9G2C - chains B and C of the 16 polymer chains in the assembly; structure by electron microscopy, 3.50 A resolution.

[Chain B]
Name: DNA-directed RNA polymerase I subunit RPA135
Source organism: Saccharomyces cerevisiae
Notes: EC 2.7.7.6
UniProt: P22138 (RPA2_YEAST); residues 1-1203 here = UniProt positions 1-1203
Sequence (1203 residues; numbered 1 to 1203; the number before each row is that of its first residue):
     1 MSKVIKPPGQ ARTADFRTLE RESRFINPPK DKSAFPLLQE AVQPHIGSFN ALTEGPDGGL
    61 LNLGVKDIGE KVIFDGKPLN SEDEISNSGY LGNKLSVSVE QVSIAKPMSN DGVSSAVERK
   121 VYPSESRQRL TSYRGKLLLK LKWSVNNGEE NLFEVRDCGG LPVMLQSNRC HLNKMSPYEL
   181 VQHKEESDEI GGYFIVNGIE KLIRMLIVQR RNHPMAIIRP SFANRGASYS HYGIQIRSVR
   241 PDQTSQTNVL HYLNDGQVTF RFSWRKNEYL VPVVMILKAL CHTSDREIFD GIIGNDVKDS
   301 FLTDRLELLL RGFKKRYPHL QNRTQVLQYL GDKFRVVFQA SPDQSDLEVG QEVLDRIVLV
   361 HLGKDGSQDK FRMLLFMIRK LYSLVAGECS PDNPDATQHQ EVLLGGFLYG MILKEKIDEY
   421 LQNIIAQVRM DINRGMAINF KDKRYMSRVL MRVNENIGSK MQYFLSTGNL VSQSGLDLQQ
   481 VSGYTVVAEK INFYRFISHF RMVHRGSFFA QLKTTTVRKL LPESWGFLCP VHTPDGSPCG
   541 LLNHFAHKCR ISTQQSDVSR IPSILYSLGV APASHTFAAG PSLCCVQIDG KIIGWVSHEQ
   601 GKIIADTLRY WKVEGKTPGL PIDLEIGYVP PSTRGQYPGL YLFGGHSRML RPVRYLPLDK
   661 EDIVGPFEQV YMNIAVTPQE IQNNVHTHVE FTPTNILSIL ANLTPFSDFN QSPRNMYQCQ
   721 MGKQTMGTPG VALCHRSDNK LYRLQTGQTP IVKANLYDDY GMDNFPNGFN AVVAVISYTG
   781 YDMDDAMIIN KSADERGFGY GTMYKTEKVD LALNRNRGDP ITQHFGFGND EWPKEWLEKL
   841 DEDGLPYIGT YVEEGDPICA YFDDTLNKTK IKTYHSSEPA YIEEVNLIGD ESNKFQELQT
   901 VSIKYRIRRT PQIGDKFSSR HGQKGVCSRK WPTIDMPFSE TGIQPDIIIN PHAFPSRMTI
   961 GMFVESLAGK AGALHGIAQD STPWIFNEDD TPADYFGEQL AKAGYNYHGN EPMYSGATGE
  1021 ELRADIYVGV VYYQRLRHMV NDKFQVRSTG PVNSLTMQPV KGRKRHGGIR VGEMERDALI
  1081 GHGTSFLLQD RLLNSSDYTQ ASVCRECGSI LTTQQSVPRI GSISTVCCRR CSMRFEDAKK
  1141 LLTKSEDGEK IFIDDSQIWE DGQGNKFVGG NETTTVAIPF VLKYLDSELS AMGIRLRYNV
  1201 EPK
Unresolved in the structure: 1-10, 79-88, 110-116, 1040-1042, 1053-1055, 1095-1102, 1110-1112, 1132-1154, 1159-1167
Metal / ion sites: Zn2+: Cys1104, Cys1107, Cys1128, Cys1131
Swiss-Prot annotation at these positions:
  - zinc finger: Cys1104 to Cys1131 (C4-type)
  - modified residue: Ser2 (N-acetylserine), Ser81 (Phosphoserine), Ser1156 (Phosphoserine)
  - mutagenesis: Cys1104 (C1104A: No effect; when associated with A-1107; A-1128 and A-1131), Cys1107 (C1107A: Lethal. Abolishes recruitment of RPA1 to Pol I. No effect; when associated with A-1104; A-1128 and A-1131), Cys1127 (C1127R: Responsible of suppression of RPA190-5 and RPA190-1 mutations), Cys1128 (C1128A: No effect; when associated with A-1104; A-1107 and A-1131), Cys1131 (C1131A: No effect; when associated with A-1104; A-1107 and A-1128)

[Chain C]
Name: DNA-directed RNA polymerases I and III subunit RPAC1
Source organism: Saccharomyces cerevisiae
UniProt: P07703 (RPAC1_YEAST); numbering as in UniProt (aligned over 1-335)
Sequence (335 residues; row label = number of the first residue in the row):
     1 MSNIVGIEYN RVTNTTSTDF PGFSKDAENE WNVEKFKKDF EVNISSLDAR EANFDLINID
    61 TSIANAFRRI MISEVPSVAA EYVYFFNNTS VIQDEVLAHR IGLVPLKVDP DMLTWVDSNL
   121 PDDEKFTDEN TIVLSLNVKC TRNPDAPKGS TDPKELYNNA HVYARDLKFE PQGRQSTTFA
   181 DCPVVPADPD ILLAKLRPGQ EISLKAHCIL GIGGDHAKFS PVSTASYRLL PQINILQPIK
   241 GESARRFQKC FPPGVIGIDE GSDEAYVKDA RKDTVSREVL RYEEFADKVK LGRVRNHFIF
   301 NVESAGAMTP EEIFFKSVRI LKNKAEYLKN CPITQ
Unresolved in the structure: 1-29, 334-335
Swiss-Prot annotation at these positions:
  - modified residue: Ser2 (N-acetylserine), Ser17 (Phosphoserine)

[How chain B and chain C interact]
Contacting residue pairs - 52 pairs, chain B then chain C:
  Asn27(B) - Thr151(C)
  Arg743(B) - Gln93(C)  hydrogen bond
  Gln745(B) - Val96(C)
  Lys791(B) - Gly214(C)  hydrogen bond (side chain-backbone)
  Ser792(B) - Ala217(C)
  Glu795(B) - His99(C)  hydrogen bond (backbone-side chain)
  Glu795(B) - Asp215(C)
  Glu795(B) - His216(C)  hydrogen bond (backbone-side chain)
  Glu795(B) - Ala217(C)  hydrogen bond (side chain-backbone)
  Arg796(B) - His99(C)
  Arg796(B) - Leu103(C)
  Arg796(B) - Ala217(C)
  Gly797(B) - His99(C)
  Tyr804(B) - Gln93(C)
  Tyr881(B) - Glu95(C)
  Arg906(B) - Gln93(C)
  Arg906(B) - Glu95(C)  salt bridge
  Arg908(B) - Glu95(C)
  Ile934(B) - Arg68(C)  hydrogen bond (backbone-side chain)
  Ile934(B) - Arg69(C)
  Ile934(B) - Ile72(C)  hydrophobic
  Ile934(B) - Ser73(C)
  Asp935(B) - Arg69(C)  salt bridge
  Phe938(B) - Arg68(C)
  Glu940(B) - Arg228(C)  salt bridge
  Glu940(B) - Val275(C)
  Glu940(B) - Arg293(C)  salt bridge
  Gly942(B) - Thr224(C)  hydrogen bond (backbone-side chain)
  Gly942(B) - Ser226(C)
  Gln944(B) - Ile72(C)
  Gly1004(B) - Thr274(C)
  Gly1004(B) - Ser276(C)
  Asn1006(B) - Ser276(C)
  Tyr1007(B) - Glu278(C)
  Tyr1007(B) - Arg281(C)
  Pro1012(B) - Val275(C)  hydrophobic
  Pro1012(B) - Arg277(C)
  Tyr1014(B) - Leu229(C)  hydrogen bond (side chain-backbone)
  Tyr1014(B) - Arg293(C)  hydrogen bond
  Gly1016(B) - Asn65(C)  hydrogen bond (backbone-side chain)
  Gly1016(B) - Arg68(C)  hydrogen bond (backbone-side chain)
  Gly1016(B) - Arg69(C)  hydrogen bond (backbone-side chain)
  Ala1017(B) - Asn65(C)  hydrogen bond (backbone-side chain)
  Ala1017(B) - Arg69(C)
  Thr1018(B) - Thr61(C)  hydrogen bond (backbone-side chain)
  Thr1018(B) - Asn65(C)
  Gly1019(B) - Thr61(C)  hydrogen bond (backbone-side chain)
  Gly1019(B) - Asn65(C)
  Gly1019(B) - Tyr227(C)  hydrogen bond (backbone-side chain)
  Glu1020(B) - Thr61(C)
  Glu1021(B) - Arg293(C)  salt bridge
  Asp1025(B) - Arg277(C)  salt bridge
Interface residues without a listed pair, chain B (35 interface residues in all): Ile26, Tyr800, Thr941, Ala1001, Ser1015
Interface residues without a listed pair, chain C (30 interface residues in all): Ser62, Asp94

[Overview]
The interface between chain B and chain C involves 35 residues on one side and 30 on the other, with 16
hydrogen bonds and 6 salt bridges. Polar contacts include Arg906(B)-Glu95(C), Asp935(B)-Arg69(C) and
Glu940(B)-Arg228(C). Curated annotation (UniProt) lists 5 mutagenesis sites on chain B.
Chain B is DNA-directed RNA polymerase I subunit RPA135 and chain C is DNA-directed RNA polymerases I and III
subunit RPAC1, both from Saccharomyces cerevisiae; the structure, Yeast RNA polymerase I elongation complex
stalled by an apurinic site, open state, was determined by electron microscopy, deposited together with 9G1V,
9G1X, 9G23, 9G24, 9G26, 9G27, 9G29 and 9G2B.
